Entry 8CAI (electron microscopy, 2.08 A resolution); this record covers chains A and C of the 15 polymer chains in the assembly.

Chain A:
Molecule: 16S rRNA
Source organism: Escherichia coli BW25113
Sequence (1540 nucleotides; each row starts with the number of its first residue):
     1 AAAUUGAAGA GUUUGAUCAU GGCUCAGAUU GAACGCUGGC GGCAGGCCUA ACACAUGCAA
    61 GUCGAACGGU AACAGGAAGA AGCUUGCUUC UUUGCUGACG AGUGGCGGAC GGGUGAGUAA
   121 UGUCUGGGAA ACUGCCUGAU GGAGGGGGAU AACUACUGGA AACGGUAGCU AAUACCGCAU
   181 AACGUCGCAA GACCAAAGAG GGGGACCUUC GGGCCUCUUG CCAUCGGAUG UGCCCAGAUG
   241 GGAUUAGCUA GUAGGUGGGG UAACGGCUCA CCUAGGCGAC GAUCCCUAGC UGGUCUGAGA
   301 GGAUGACCAG CCACACUGGA ACUGAGACAC GGUCCAGACU CCUACGGGAG GCAGCAGUGG
   361 GGAAUAUUGC ACAAUGGGCG CAAGCCUGAU GCAGCCAUGC CGCGUGUAUG AAGAAGGCCU
   421 UCGGGUUGUA AAGUACUUUC AGCGGGGAGG AAGGGAGUAA AGUUAAUACC UUUGCUCAUU
   481 GACGUUACCC GCAGAAGAAG CACCGGCUAA CUCCGUGCCA GCAGCCXCGG UAAUACGGAG
   541 GGUGCAAGCG UUAAUCGGAA UUACUGGGCG UAAAGCGCAC GCAGGCGGUU UGUUAAGUCA
   601 GAUGUGAAAU CCCCGGGCUC AACCUGGGAA CUGCAUCUGA UACUGGCAAG CUUGAGUCUC
   661 GUAGAGGGGG GUAGAAUUCC AGGUGUAGCG GUGAAAUGCG UAGAGAUCUG GAGGAAUACC
   721 GGUGGCGAAG GCGGCCCCCU GGACGAAGAC UGACGCUCAG GUGCGAAAGC GUGGGGAGCA
   781 AACAGGAUUA GAUACCCUGG UAGUCCACGC CGUAAACGAU GUCGACUUGG AGGUUGUGCC
   841 CUUGAGGCGU GGCUUCCGGA GCUAACGCGU UAAGUCGACC GCCUGGGGAG UACGGCCGCA
   901 AGGUUAAAAC UCAAAUGAAU UGACGGGGGC CCGCACAAGC GGUGGAGCAU GUGGUUUAAU
   961 UCGAUGXAAC GCGAAGAACC UUACCUGGUC UUGACAUCCA CGGAAGUUUU CAGAGAUGAG
  1021 AAUGUGCCUU CGGGAACCGU GAGACAGGUG CUGCAUGGCU GUCGUCAGCU CGUGUUGUGA
  1081 AAUGUUGGGU UAAGUCCCGC AACGAGCGCA ACCCUUAUCC UUUGUUGCCA GCGGUCCGGC
  1141 CGGGAACUCA AAGGAGACUG CCAGUGAUAA ACUGGAGGAA GGUGGGGAUG ACGUCAAGUC
  1201 AUCAUGGCCC UUACGACCAG GGCUACACAC GUGCUACAAU GGCGCAUACA AAGAGAAGCG
  1261 ACCUCGCGAG AGCAAGCGGA CCUCAUAAAG UGCGUCGUAG UCCGGAUUGG AGUCUGCAAC
  1321 UCGACUCCAU GAAGUCGGAA UCGCUAGUAA UCGUGGAUCA GAAUGCCACG GUGAAUACGU
  1381 UCCCGGGCCU UGUACACACC GCCCGUXACA CCAUGGGAGU GGGUUGCAAA AGAAGUAGGU
  1441 AGCUUAACCU UCGGGAGGGC GCUUACCACU UUGUGAUUCA UGACUGGGGU GAAGUCGUAA
  1501 CAAGGUAACC GUAGGGGAAC CUGCGGUUGG AUCACCUCCU
Unresolved in the structure: 1, 77-91, 201-216, 838-849, 934-1052, 1110-1189, 1199-1204, 1209-1379, 1535-1540
Modified residues: PSU (pseudouridine-5'-monophosphate) at position 516, G7M (N7-methyl-guanosine-5'-monophosphate) at position 527, 2MG (2N-methylguanosine-5'-monophosphate) at position 966, 5MC (5-methylcytidine-5'-monophosphate) at position 967, 2MG (2N-methylguanosine-5'-monophosphate) at position 1207, 4OC (4n,o2'-methylcytidine-5'-monophosphate) at position 1402, 5MC (5-methylcytidine-5'-monophosphate) at position 1407, UR3 (3-methyluridine-5'-monophoshate) at position 1498, 2MG (2N-methylguanosine-5'-monophosphate) at position 1516, MA6 (6N-dimethyladenosine-5'-monophoshate) at position 1518, MA6 (6N-dimethyladenosine-5'-monophoshate) at position 1519
Bound ions: K+ site 1: G11, U12, G21, G22; Mg2+ site 1 near G21 (its only coordinating residue here); Mg2+ site 2: A59, U387; K+ site 2: G61, U62, G104, G105; Mg2+ site 3 near G100 (its only coordinating residue here); K+ site 3: G107, G324, G326; Mg2+ site 4: A109, G331; Mg2+ site 5 near G111 (its only coordinating residue here); K+ site 4: G115, A116, G117, G289; Mg2+ site 6: A116, G117, G289; Mg2+ site 7: A174, C175; Mg2+ site 8: U180, A195; 22 more K+ sites not listed; 33 more Mg2+ sites not listed
Ligand contacts:
  - hydrated form of streptomycin (5I0; [(2S,3S,4S,5R,6S)-2-[(2R,3R,4R,5S)-2-[(1R,2S,3R,4R,5S,6R)-2,4-bis[[azaniumylidene(azanyl)methyl]amino]-3,5,6-tris(oxidanyl)cyclohexyl]oxy-4-[bis(oxidanyl)methyl]-5-methyl-4-oxidanyl-oxolan-3-yl]oxy-6-(hydroxymethyl)-4,5-bis(oxidanyl)oxan-3-yl]-methyl-azanium): U12, U13, U14, C526, G7M_527, C912, A913, A914, A915, U1490, G1491
  - hygromycin b variant (HY0), molecule 1: C658, U659, C660, G661, U662, A663, G664, G666, U740, G741, G742, A743
  - hygromycin b variant (HY0), molecule 2: G670, G671, U672, A673, G674, A715, A716, U717, G734, C735, C736
  - hygromycin b variant (HY0), molecule 3: C1403, C1404, G1405, U1406, 5MC_1407, A1492, G1494, U1495, C1496, G1497, UR3_1498
  - spectinomycin (SCM): C1063, G1064, C1066, G1068, C1069, A1191, C1192, G1193, U1194, G1386, G1387, C1388
What the authors report for this chain:
  - K+ coordination: G1497

Chain C:
Molecule: Small ribosomal subunit protein uS3
Source organism: Escherichia coli BW25113
UniProtKB: P0A7V3 (RS3_ECOLI); numbering as in UniProt (aligned over 1-233)
Sequence (233 residues; row label = number of the first residue in the row):
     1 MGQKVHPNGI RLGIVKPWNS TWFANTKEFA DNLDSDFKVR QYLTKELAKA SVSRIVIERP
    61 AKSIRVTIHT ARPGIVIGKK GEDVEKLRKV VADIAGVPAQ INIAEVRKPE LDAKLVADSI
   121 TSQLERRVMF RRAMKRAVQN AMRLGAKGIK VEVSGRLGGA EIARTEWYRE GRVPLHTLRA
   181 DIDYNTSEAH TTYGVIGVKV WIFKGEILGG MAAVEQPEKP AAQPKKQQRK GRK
Unresolved in the structure: 1, 5-120, 136-145, 177-186, 202-233

Chain A / chain C interface:
Pairs across the interface (52):
  U421(A) - Arg127(C)  hydrogen bond to the base
  A532(A) - Arg156(C)  hydrogen bond to the base
  A532(A) - Glu161(C)  hydrogen bond to the sugar
  A532(A) - Thr192(C)  base contact
  A532(A) - Tyr193(C)  base contact
  A1055(A) - Arg156(C)  hydrogen bond to the sugar
  A1055(A) - Glu161(C)  hydrogen bond to the sugar
  A1055(A) - Tyr193(C)  base contact
  U1056(A) - Gly155(C)  phosphate contact
  U1056(A) - Glu161(C)  phosphate contact
  U1056(A) - Ile162(C)  phosphate contact
  U1056(A) - Ala163(C)  hydrogen bond to the phosphate
  U1056(A) - Val195(C)  hydrogen bond to the sugar
  G1057(A) - Ser154(C)  hydrogen bond to the phosphate
  G1057(A) - Gly155(C)  phosphate contact
  G1057(A) - Ala163(C)  phosphate contact
  G1057(A) - Glu188(C)  hydrogen bond to the sugar
  G1057(A) - Val195(C)  sugar contact
  G1057(A) - Gly197(C)  phosphate contact
  G1058(A) - Ser154(C)  hydrogen bond to the phosphate
  G1058(A) - Lys199(C)  salt bridge to the phosphate
  C1059(A) - Lys199(C)  salt bridge to the phosphate
  U1060(A) - Gln3(C)  base contact
  G1061(A) - Gln3(C)  hydrogen bond to the base
  U1062(A) - Gly2(C)  base contact
  U1062(A) - Gln3(C)  hydrogen bond to the base
  U1065(A) - His176(C)  base contact
  G1106(A) - Arg169(C)  sugar contact
  G1106(A) - Gly171(C)  sugar contact
  G1106(A) - Arg172(C)  salt bridge to the phosphate
  C1107(A) - Arg169(C)  hydrogen bond to the sugar
  C1107(A) - Arg172(C)  phosphate contact
  C1107(A) - Val173(C)  hydrogen bond to the phosphate
  C1107(A) - Pro174(C)  phosphate contact
  G1108(A) - Pro174(C)  phosphate contact
  G1108(A) - Leu175(C)  hydrogen bond to the phosphate
  G1108(A) - His176(C)  salt bridge to the phosphate
  C1109(A) - His176(C)  salt bridge to the phosphate
  G1190(A) - Gln3(C)  sugar contact
  G1190(A) - Lys4(C)  phosphate contact
  G1190(A) - His176(C)  sugar contact
  A1191(A) - Gly2(C)  hydrogen bond to the phosphate
  A1191(A) - Lys4(C)  salt bridge to the phosphate
  C1192(A) - Lys4(C)  salt bridge to the phosphate
  C1192(A) - Trp167(C)  phosphate contact
  G1193(A) - Gly2(C)  hydrogen bond to the base
  G1193(A) - Trp167(C)  hydrogen bond to the phosphate
  U1205(A) - Gly194(C)  sugar contact
  U1205(A) - Val195(C)  sugar contact
  G1206(A) - Thr192(C)  hydrogen bond to the sugar
  G1206(A) - Tyr193(C)  hydrogen bond to the sugar
  G1206(A) - Gly194(C)  sugar contact
Other interface residues (no listed pair), chain A (22 interface residues in all): 2MG_1207
Other interface residues (no listed pair), chain C (30 interface residues in all): Lys150, Ala160, His190, Thr191, Ile196

In short:
The interface between chain A and chain C involves 22 residues on one side and 30 on the other, with 20
hydrogen bonds and 7 salt bridges. Polar pairs include U421(A)-Arg127(C), A532(A)-Arg156(C) and
G1061(A)-Gln3(C). Bound to chain A: 3 copies of hygromycin b variant, hydrated form of streptomycin and
spectinomycin. The paper reports K+ coordination by G1497(A).
Chain A is 16S rRNA and chain C is Small ribosomal subunit protein uS3, both from Escherichia coli BW25113;
the structure, Streptomycin and Hygromycin B bound to the 30S body, was determined by electron microscopy
(same publication as 8CA7, 8CEP, 8CF1, 8CF8, 8CGI, 8CGJ, 8CGR and 8CGU).
